8FN1 - chains C and D of the 6 polymer chains in the assembly; structure by electron microscopy, 2.88 A resolution.

== Chain C ==
Name: Guanine nucleotide-binding protein G(I)/G(S)/G(T) subunit beta-1
Organism: Homo sapiens
Reference sequence: P62873 (GBB1_HUMAN); numbering as in UniProt (aligned over 2-340)
Sequence (358 residues; each row starts with the number of its first residue; numbers below 1 keep their minus sign (Met-17 is residue -17)):
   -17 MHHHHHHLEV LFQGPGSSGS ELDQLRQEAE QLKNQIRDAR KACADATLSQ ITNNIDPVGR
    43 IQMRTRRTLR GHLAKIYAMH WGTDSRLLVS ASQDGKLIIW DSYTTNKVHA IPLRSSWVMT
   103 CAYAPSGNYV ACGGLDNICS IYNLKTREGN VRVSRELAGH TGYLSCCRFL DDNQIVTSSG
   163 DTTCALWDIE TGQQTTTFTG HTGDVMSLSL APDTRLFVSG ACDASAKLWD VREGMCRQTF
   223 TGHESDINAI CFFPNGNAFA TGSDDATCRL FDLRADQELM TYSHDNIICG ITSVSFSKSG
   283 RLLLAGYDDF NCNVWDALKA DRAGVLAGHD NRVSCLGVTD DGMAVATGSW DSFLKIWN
Unresolved in the structure: -17 to 2
Differences from the reference sequence: expression tag (-17 to 1)
UniProt features mapped onto this chain:
  - modified residue: Ser2 (N-acetylserine), His266 (Phosphohistidine)
  - natural variant: Leu30 (L30F: In MRD42; uncertain significance), Arg52 (R52G: In MRD42), Gly64 (G64V: In MRD42), Asp76 (D76E: In MRD42; D76G: In MRD42), Gly77 (G77S: In MRD42), Lys78 (K78R: In MRD42), Ile80 (I80N: In MRD42; I80T: In MRD42), His91 (H91R: In MRD42; uncertain significance), Ala92 (A92T: In MRD42), Pro94 (P94S: In MRD42), Leu95 (L95P: In MRD42), Arg96 (R96L: In MRD42), 5 further natural variant entries in UniProt

== Chain D ==
Name: Guanine nucleotide-binding protein G(I)/G(S)/G(O) subunit gamma-2
Organism: Homo sapiens
Reference sequence: P59768 (GBG2_HUMAN); residue numbers follow UniProt; this construct covers 1-71
Sequence (71 residues; numbered 1 to 71; the number before each row is that of its first residue):
     1 MASNNTASIA QARKLVEQLK MEANIDRIKV SKAAADLMAY CEAHAKEDPL LTPVPASENP
    61 FREKKFFCAI L
Unresolved in the structure: 1-10, 62-71
UniProt features mapped onto this chain:
  - modified residue: Ala2 (N-acetylalanine), Cys68 (Cysteine methyl ester)
  - lipidation: Cys68 (S-geranylgeranyl cysteine)

== Chain C / chain D interface ==
Pairs across the interface (85; chain C residue first):
  Leu7(C) - Ala12(D)  hydrophobic
  Leu7(C) - Val16(D)
  Glu10(C) - Val16(D)
  Ala11(C) - Leu19(D)
  Leu14(C) - Val16(D)
  Leu14(C) - Leu19(D)  hydrophobic
  Leu14(C) - Lys20(D)
  Gln17(C) - Ala23(D)
  Ile18(C) - Leu19(D)  hydrophobic
  Ile18(C) - Ala23(D)  hydrophobic
  Ile18(C) - Arg27(D)
  Ala21(C) - Arg27(D)
  Ala24(C) - Lys29(D)  hydrogen bond (backbone-side chain)
  Cys25(C) - Arg27(D)
  Cys25(C) - Ile28(D)
  Cys25(C) - Lys29(D)
  Cys25(C) - Val30(D)  hydrogen bond (backbone-backbone)
  Ala26(C) - Val30(D)  hydrophobic
  Asp27(C) - Lys29(D)
  Asp27(C) - Val30(D)  hydrogen bond (side chain-backbone)
  Asp27(C) - Ser31(D)  hydrogen bond
  Ala28(C) - Val30(D)
  Ala28(C) - Ser31(D)
  Leu30(C) - Ala34(D)  hydrophobic
  Ile33(C) - Ala34(D)  hydrophobic
  Thr34(C) - Met38(D)
  Ile37(C) - Met38(D)  hydrophobic
  Ile37(C) - Glu42(D)
  Val40(C) - Leu51(D)  hydrophobic
  Ile43(C) - Leu51(D)  hydrophobic
  Met45(C) - Leu50(D)  hydrophobic
  Arg48(C) - Asn59(D)
  Arg48(C) - Phe61(D)
  Arg49(C) - Pro60(D)
  Arg49(C) - Phe61(D)  hydrogen bond (side chain-backbone)
  Ser84(C) - Phe61(D)
  Tyr85(C) - Pro60(D)
  Tyr85(C) - Phe61(D)  hydrophobic
  Met217(C) - Met21(D)  hydrophobic
  Cys218(C) - Gln18(D)  hydrogen bond (backbone-side chain)
  Cys218(C) - Glu22(D)  hydrogen bond
  Arg219(C) - Glu22(D)
  Arg219(C) - Ile25(D)
  Gln220(C) - Ile25(D)
  Thr221(C) - Glu22(D)  hydrogen bond
  Phe235(C) - Leu37(D)  hydrophobic
  Phe235(C) - Tyr40(D)  hydrophobic
  Phe235(C) - Cys41(D)  hydrophobic
  Pro236(C) - Tyr40(D)
  Asn237(C) - Leu37(D)
  Asn237(C) - Tyr40(D)
  Leu252(C) - Leu37(D)  hydrophobic
  Asp254(C) - Ala33(D)
  Arg256(C) - Arg27(D)
  Arg256(C) - Ile28(D)  hydrogen bond (backbone-backbone)
  Arg256(C) - Asp36(D)  salt bridge
  Ala257(C) - Ile28(D)
  Asp258(C) - Arg27(D)  salt bridge
  Gln259(C) - Val30(D)
  Leu261(C) - Val30(D)  hydrophobic
  Leu261(C) - Leu37(D)  hydrophobic
  Ser279(C) - Asp48(D)  hydrogen bond
  Lys280(C) - Tyr40(D)
  Lys280(C) - Glu47(D)
  Lys280(C) - Asp48(D)
  Ser281(C) - Tyr40(D)
  Ser281(C) - Cys41(D)
  Ser281(C) - His44(D)
  Ser281(C) - Asp48(D)  hydrogen bond
  Ser281(C) - Leu51(D)
  Gly282(C) - Cys41(D)
  Arg283(C) - Leu51(D)
  Leu284(C) - Leu50(D)  hydrophobic
  Leu284(C) - Leu51(D)  hydrophobic
  Leu300(C) - Met38(D)  hydrophobic
  Leu300(C) - Cys41(D)  hydrophobic
  Asp323(C) - Pro49(D)
  Gly324(C) - Pro49(D)
  Gly324(C) - Leu50(D)
  Met325(C) - Pro49(D)  hydrophobic
  Met325(C) - Leu50(D)
  Met325(C) - Pro60(D)
  Ala326(C) - Phe61(D)  hydrophobic
  Val327(C) - Leu50(D)  hydrophobic
  Asn340(C) - Asn59(D)  hydrogen bond
Other interface residues (no listed pair), chain C (56 interface residues in all): Leu4, Arg22, Ala240, Val320, Ile338
Other interface residues (no listed pair), chain D (39 interface residues in all): Gln11, Arg13, Leu15, Asn24, Asp26, Ala35, Ala45, Val54

== In short ==
Chain C and chain D form an interface of 56 and 39 residues respectively; the contacts include 12 hydrogen
bonds and 2 salt bridges. Polar pairs include Arg256(C)-Asp36(D), Asp258(C)-Arg27(D) and Ala24(C)-Lys29(D).
Here chain C is Guanine nucleotide-binding protein G(I)/G(S)/G(T) subunit beta-1 and chain D is Guanine
nucleotide-binding protein G(I)/G(S)/G(O) subunit gamma-2, both from Homo sapiens. Entry 8FN1 (CryoEM
structure of Go-coupled NTSR1) was determined by electron microscopy (same publication as 8FMZ and 8FN0).
